PDB entry 6JYL | electron microscopy, 3.37 A resolution | chains E and J of the 11 polymer chains in the assembly

[Chain E]
Molecule: Histone H3
Organism: Xenopus laevis
Reference sequence: A0A310TTQ1 (A0A310TTQ1_XENLA); residues 1-135 here correspond to UniProt positions 2-136 (UniProt number = residue number + 1)
Sequence (135 residues; numbered 1 to 135; the number before each row is that of its first residue):
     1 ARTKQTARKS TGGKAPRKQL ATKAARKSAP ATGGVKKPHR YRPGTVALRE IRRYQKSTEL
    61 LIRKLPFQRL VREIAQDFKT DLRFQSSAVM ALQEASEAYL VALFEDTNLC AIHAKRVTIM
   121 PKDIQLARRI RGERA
Unresolved in the structure: 1-39, 135

[Chain J]
Molecule: 167-nt DNA strand
Organism: Escherichia coli K-12
Sequence (167 nucleotides; row label = number of the first residue in the row; numbers below 1 keep their minus sign (DC-19 is residue -19)):
   -19 CTAGTACTTC TCGACAAGCT ATCGGATGTA TATATCTGAC ACGTGCCTGG AGACTAGGGA
    41 GTAATCCCCT TGGCGGTTAA AACGCGGGGG ACAGCGCGTA CGTGCGTTTA AGCGGTGCTA
   101 GAGCTGTCTA CGACCAATTG AGCGGCCTCG GCACCGGGAT TCTCGAG
Unresolved in the structure: -19 to 0, 147

[Chain E / chain J interface]
Contacting residue pairs (21):
  Arg40(E) with DG82(J), base contact; DT83(J), hydrogen bond to the sugar; DG84(J), hydrogen bond to the sugar
  Tyr41(E) with DT7(J), sugar contact; DG84(J), hydrogen bond to the phosphate
  Arg42(E) with DT83(J), phosphate contact
  Pro43(E) with DG82(J), phosphate contact
  Gly44(E) with DG82(J), phosphate contact; DT83(J), hydrogen bond to the phosphate
  Thr45(E) with DT83(J), phosphate contact
  Val46(E) with DT83(J), hydrogen bond to the phosphate; DG84(J), phosphate contact
  Ala47(E) with DT83(J), phosphate contact
  Arg49(E) with DG8(J), phosphate contact; DT9(J), phosphate contact
  Arg63(E) with DA91(J), phosphate contact; DG92(J), phosphate contact
  Lys64(E) with DG92(J), hydrogen bond to the phosphate
  Leu65(E) with DG92(J), hydrogen bond to the phosphate
  Pro66(E) with DA91(J), phosphate contact
  Arg69(E) with DA91(J), salt bridge to the phosphate
Other interface residues (no listed pair), chain E (15 interface residues in all): Arg83
Other interface residues (no listed pair), chain J (10 interface residues in all): DA100, DG101

[Overview]
The interface between chain E and chain J involves 15 residues on one side and 10 on the other, with 7
hydrogen bonds and 1 salt bridge. Among the polar pairs are Arg40(E)-DT83(J), Arg40(E)-DG84(J) and
Tyr41(E)-DG84(J).
Chain E is Histone H3 (Xenopus laevis) and chain J is a 167-nt DNA strand (Escherichia coli K-12); the
structure, The crosslinked complex of ISWI-nucleosome in the ADP.BeF-bound state, was determined by electron
microscopy (same publication as 6K1P and 6IRO).
